6C9J - chains A and C of the 3 polymer chains in the assembly; structure by X-ray diffraction, 3.05 A resolution.

== Chain A ==
Protein: 5'-AMP-activated protein kinase catalytic subunit alpha-1
Source organism: Homo sapiens
Notes: EC 2.7.11.1, 2.7.11.27, 2.7.11.31, 2.7.11.26; engineered mutation(s): S108D
Reference sequence: Q13131 (AAPK1_HUMAN); residues 13-550 here correspond to UniProt positions 22-559 (UniProt number = residue number + 9)
Sequence (494 residues; numbered 3 to 550; 54 numbers in that range are skipped by the numbering (no residue carries them; nothing is unmodelled there); the number before each row is that of its first residue):
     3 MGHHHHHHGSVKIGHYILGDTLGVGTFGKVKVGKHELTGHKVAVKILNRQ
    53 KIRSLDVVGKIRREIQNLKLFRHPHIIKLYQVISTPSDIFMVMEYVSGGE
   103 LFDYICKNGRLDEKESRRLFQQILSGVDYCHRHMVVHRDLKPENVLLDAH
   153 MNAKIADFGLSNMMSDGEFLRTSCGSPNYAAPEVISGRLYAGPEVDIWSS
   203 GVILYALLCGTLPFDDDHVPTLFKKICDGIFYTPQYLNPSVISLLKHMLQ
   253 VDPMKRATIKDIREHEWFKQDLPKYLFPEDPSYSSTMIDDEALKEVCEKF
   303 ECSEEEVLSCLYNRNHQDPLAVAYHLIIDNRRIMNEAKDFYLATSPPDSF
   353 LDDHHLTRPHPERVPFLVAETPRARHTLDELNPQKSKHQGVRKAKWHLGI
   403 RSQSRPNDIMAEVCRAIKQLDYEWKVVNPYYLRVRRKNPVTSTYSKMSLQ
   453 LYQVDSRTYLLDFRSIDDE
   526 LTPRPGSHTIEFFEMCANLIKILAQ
Disordered / not traced: 3-10, 282-358, 372-394
Construct notes: expression tag (3-12)
Modified residues: T174 (phosphothreonine; TPO)
Swiss-Prot annotation at these positions:
  - active site: D141 (Proton acceptor)
  - binding site (ATP): L24 to V32, K47
  - modified residue: T23 (Phosphothreonine), T174 (Phosphothreonine), T260 (Phosphothreonine), T346 (Phosphothreonine), S347 (Phosphoserine), S351 (Phosphoserine), T359 (Phosphothreonine), T373 (Phosphothreonine), S388 (Phosphoserine), S458 (Phosphoserine)
Ligand contacts:
  - R34 (5-{[6-chloro-5-(1-methyl-1H-indol-5-yl)-1H-benzimidazol-2-yl]oxy}-N-hydroxy-2-methylbenzamide): V13, L20, G21, G30, K31, K33, I48, N50, K53, D90, F92
  - staurosporine (STU): L24, G25, V26, G27, V32, A45, K47, I79, M95, E96, Y97, V98, G101, E102, E145, N146, L148, A158, D159

== Chain C ==
Protein: 5'-AMP-activated protein kinase subunit gamma-1
Source organism: Homo sapiens
Reference sequence: P54619 (AAKG1_HUMAN); residues 0-324 here correspond to UniProt positions 1-325 (UniProt number = residue number + 1)
Sequence (325 residues; each row starts with the number of its first residue; numbering starts at 0):
     0 METVISSDSSPAVENEHPQETPESNNSVYTSFMKSHRCYDLIPTSSKLVV
    50 FDTSLQVKKAFFALVTNGVRAAPLWDSKKQSFVGMLTITDFINILHRYYK
   100 SALVQIYELEEHKIETWREVYLQDSFKPLVCISPNASLFDAVSSLIRNKI
   150 HRLPVIDPESGNTLYILTHKRILKFLKLFITEFPKPEFMSKSLEELQIGT
   200 YANIAMVRTTTPVYVALGIFVQHRVSALPVVDEKGRVVDIYSKFDVINLA
   250 AEKTYNNLDVSVTKALQHRSHYFEGVLKCYLHETLETIINRLVEAEVHRL
   300 VVVDENDVVKGIVSLSDILQALVLT
Disordered / not traced: 0-24
Swiss-Prot annotation at these positions:
  - motif: L137 to E158 (AMPK pseudosubstrate)
  - binding site (ADP): R69, M84 to D89, V129, H150, R151, K169, S241 to D244, R268, L276, H297, R298
  - binding site (AMP): R69, M84 to D89, V129, H150, R151, K169, T199, A204, S225, A226, S241 to D244, R268, L276, H297, R298, S313 to D316
  - binding site (ATP): R69, M84 to D89, V129, H150, R151, K169, S241 to D244, R268, L276, H297, R298
  - modified residue: S260 (Phosphoserine), T262 (Phosphothreonine), S269 (Phosphoserine)
Ligand contacts: adenosine monophosphate (AMP): H150, G198, T199, N202, I203, A204, R223, V224, S225, A226, L227, P228, I311, S313, S315, D316

== Interface between chain A and chain C ==
Residue-residue contacts (41; chain A residue first):
  R360(A) with E273(C), salt bridge
  P361(A) with Y271(C), hydrophobic
  P363(A) with F243(C); E295(C)
  E364(A) with R69(C), salt bridge; K169(C), salt bridge
  V366(A) with Y271(C)
  P367(A) with F243(C); I246(C), hydrophobic; N247(C); A250(C)
  F368(A) with V64(C); T65(C)
  V370(A) with N247(C); E251(C); H267(C)
  A371(A) with A250(C)
  N440(A) with Q79(C), hydrogen bond
  V442(A) with K77(C); Q79(C)
  L526(A) with E158(C)
  T527(A) with E158(C)
  P528(A) with E158(C)
  R529(A) with E158(C), hydrogen bond (backbone-backbone)
  G531(A) with Q79(C); S159(C); G160(C)
  S532(A) with W74(C); F81(C); S159(C); G160(C); N161(C), hydrogen bond
  H533(A) with S159(C), hydrogen bond (backbone-backbone); N161(C), hydrogen bond (backbone-side chain)
  T534(A) with N161(C), hydrogen bond (backbone-side chain)
  I535(A) with W74(C); F81(C), hydrophobic
  E536(A) with Q79(C)
  E539(A) with W74(C), hydrogen bond; S76(C), hydrogen bond; Q79(C), hydrogen bond
Other interface residues (no listed pair), chain A (23 interface residues in all): H362
Other interface residues (no listed pair), chain C (26 interface residues in all): V49, K78, P157, A294

== In short ==
23 residues of chain A and 26 residues of chain C are in contact; the contacts include 9 hydrogen bonds and 3
salt bridges. Among the polar pairs are R360(A)-E273(C), E364(A)-R69(C) and E364(A)-K169(C). Chain A binds
compound R34 and staurosporine. Chain C binds adenosine monophosphate.
Here chain A is 5'-AMP-activated protein kinase catalytic subunit alpha-1 and chain C is 5'-AMP-activated
protein kinase subunit gamma-1, both from Homo sapiens. Entry 6C9J (AMP-activated protein kinase bound to
pharmacological activator R734) was determined by X-ray diffraction, deposited together with 6C9F, 6C9G and
6C9H.
